5OA1 - chains B and J of the 34 polymer chains in the assembly; structure by electron microscopy, 4.40 A resolution (low resolution: residue-level contacts below are approximate; hydrogen-bond / salt-bridge calls are withheld).

Chain B:
Protein: DNA-directed RNA polymerase I subunit RPA135
From: Saccharomyces cerevisiae S288C
Notes: EC 2.7.7.6
Reference sequence: P22138 (RPA2_YEAST); residue numbers follow UniProt; this construct covers 1-1203
Sequence (1203 residues; each row starts with the number of its first residue):
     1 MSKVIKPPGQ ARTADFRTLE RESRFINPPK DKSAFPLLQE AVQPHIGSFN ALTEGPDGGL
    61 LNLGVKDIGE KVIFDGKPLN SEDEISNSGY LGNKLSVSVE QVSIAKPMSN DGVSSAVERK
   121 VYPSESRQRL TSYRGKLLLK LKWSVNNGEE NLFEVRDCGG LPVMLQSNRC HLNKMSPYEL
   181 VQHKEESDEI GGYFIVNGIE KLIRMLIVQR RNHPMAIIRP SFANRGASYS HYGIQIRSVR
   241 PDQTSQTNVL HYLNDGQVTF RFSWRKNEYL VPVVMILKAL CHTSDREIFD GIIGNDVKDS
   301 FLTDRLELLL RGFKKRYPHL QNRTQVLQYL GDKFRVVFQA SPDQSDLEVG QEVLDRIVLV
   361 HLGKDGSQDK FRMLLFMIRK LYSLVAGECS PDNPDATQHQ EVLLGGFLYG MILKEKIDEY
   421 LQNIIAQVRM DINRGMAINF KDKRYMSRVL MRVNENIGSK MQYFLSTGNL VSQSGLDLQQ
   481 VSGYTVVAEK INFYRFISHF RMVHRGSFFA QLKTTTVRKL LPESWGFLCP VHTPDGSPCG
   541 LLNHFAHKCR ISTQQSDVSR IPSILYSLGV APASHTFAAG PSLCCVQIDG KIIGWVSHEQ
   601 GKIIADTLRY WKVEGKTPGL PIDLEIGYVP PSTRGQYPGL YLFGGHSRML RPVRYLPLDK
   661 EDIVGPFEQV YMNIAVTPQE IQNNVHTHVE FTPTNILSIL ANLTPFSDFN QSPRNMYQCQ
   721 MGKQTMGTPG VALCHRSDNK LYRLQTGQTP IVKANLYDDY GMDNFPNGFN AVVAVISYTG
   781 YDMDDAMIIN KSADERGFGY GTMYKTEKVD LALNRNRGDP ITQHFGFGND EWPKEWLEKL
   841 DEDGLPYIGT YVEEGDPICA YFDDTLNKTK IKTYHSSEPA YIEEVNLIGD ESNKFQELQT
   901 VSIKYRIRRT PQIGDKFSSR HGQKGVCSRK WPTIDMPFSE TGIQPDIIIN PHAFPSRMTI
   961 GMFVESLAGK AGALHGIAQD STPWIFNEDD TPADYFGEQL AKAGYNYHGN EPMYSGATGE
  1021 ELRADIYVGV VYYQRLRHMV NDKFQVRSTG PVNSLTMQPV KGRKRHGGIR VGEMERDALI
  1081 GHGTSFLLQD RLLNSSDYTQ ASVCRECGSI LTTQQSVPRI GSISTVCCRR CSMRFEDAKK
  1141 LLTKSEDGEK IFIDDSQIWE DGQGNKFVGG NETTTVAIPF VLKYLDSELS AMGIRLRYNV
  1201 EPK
Disordered / not traced: 1-11, 109-118, 1141-1147
Ion coordination: Zn2+: Cys-1104, Cys-1107, Cys-1128, Cys-1131
UniProt features mapped onto this chain:
  - zinc finger: Cys-1104 to Cys-1131 (C4-type)
  - modified residue: Ser-2 (N-acetylserine), Ser-81 (Phosphoserine), Ser-1156 (Phosphoserine)
  - mutagenesis: Cys-1104 (C1104A: No effect; when associated with A-1107; A-1128 and A-1131), Cys-1107 (C1107A: Lethal. Abolishes recruitment of RPA1 to Pol I. No effect; when associated with A-1104; A-1128 and A-1131), Cys-1127 (C1127R: Responsible of suppression of RPA190-5 and RPA190-1 mutations), Cys-1128 (C1128A: No effect; when associated with A-1104; A-1107 and A-1131), Cys-1131 (C1131A: No effect; when associated with A-1104; A-1107 and A-1128)
From the paper describing this entry:
  - conformationally variable residues (loop rearrangement): Asn-110 to Arg-119

Chain J:
Protein: DNA-directed RNA polymerases I, II, and III subunit RPABC5
From: Saccharomyces cerevisiae S288C
Reference sequence: P22139 (RPAB5_YEAST); residues 1-70 here = UniProt positions 1-70
Sequence (70 residues; row label = number of the first residue in the row):
     1 MIVPVRCFSC GKVVGDKWES YLNLLQEDEL DEGTALSRLG LKRYCCRRMI LTHVDLIEKF
    61 LRYNPLEKRD
Disordered / not traced: 70
Ion coordination: Zn2+: Cys-7, Cys-10, Cys-45, Cys-46
UniProt features mapped onto this chain:
  - binding site (Zn(2+)): Cys-7, Cys-10, Cys-45, Cys-46
  - cross-link: Lys-59 (Glycyl lysine isopeptide (Lys-Gly) (interchain with G-Cter in ubiquitin))

Chain B / chain J interface:
Pairs across the interface (90):
  Phe-16(B) with Glu-32(J); Leu-51(J)
  Thr-18(B) with Glu-32(J)
  Leu-19(B) with Leu-25(J); Gln-26(J)
  Arg-21(B) with His-53(J); Val-54(J)
  Glu-22(B) with Trp-18(J); Val-54(J); Asp-55(J)
  Phe-25(B) with Val-54(J); Asp-55(J); Leu-56(J); Glu-58(J); Arg-62(J)
  Ile-26(B) with Glu-58(J); Arg-62(J)
  Pro-28(B) with Arg-62(J)
  Tyr-178(B) with Arg-62(J)
  Val-181(B) with Arg-62(J); Tyr-63(J)
  Gln-182(B) with Arg-62(J); Arg-69(J)
  Lys-184(B) with Tyr-63(J)
  Glu-185(B) with Tyr-63(J)
  Glu-186(B) with Tyr-63(J)
  Ser-187(B) with Lys-59(J); Tyr-63(J)
  Thr-728(B) with Leu-56(J)
  Gly-730(B) with Phe-60(J)
  Val-731(B) with Leu-56(J); Lys-59(J); Phe-60(J); Tyr-63(J)
  Ala-732(B) with Tyr-63(J)
  Leu-733(B) with Phe-60(J)
  Cys-734(B) with Tyr-63(J); Pro-65(J)
  His-735(B) with Tyr-63(J); Pro-65(J)
  Arg-743(B) with Met-1(J); Phe-60(J)
  Gln-745(B) with Met-1(J)
  Thr-746(B) with Phe-8(J)
  Gln-748(B) with Met-49(J); Thr-52(J); Val-54(J)
  Thr-749(B) with Thr-52(J); Val-54(J)
  Ile-751(B) with Arg-48(J); Thr-52(J)
  Asp-763(B) with Val-54(J)
  Asn-764(B) with Leu-56(J); Lys-59(J)
  Pro-766(B) with Val-54(J); Leu-56(J)
  Asn-770(B) with Arg-48(J); Thr-52(J)
  Ala-771(B) with Arg-48(J)
  Val-772(B) with Ser-9(J); Arg-48(J)
  Ala-793(B) with Phe-8(J)
  Arg-796(B) with Cys-7(J); Phe-8(J); Ser-9(J); Cys-10(J); Gly-11(J)
  Gly-797(B) with Phe-8(J)
  Phe-798(B) with Phe-8(J)
  Thr-941(B) with Arg-43(J)
  Ile-943(B) with Ser-9(J); Arg-43(J); Tyr-44(J); Cys-45(J)
  Gln-944(B) with Ser-9(J)
  Asp-946(B) with Ser-9(J); Arg-48(J)
  Gly-972(B) with Leu-51(J)
  Ala-973(B) with Tyr-44(J); Arg-47(J)
  Leu-974(B) with Tyr-44(J); Arg-47(J)
  His-975(B) with Gly-33(J)
  Gly-976(B) with Glu-32(J); Gly-33(J); Leu-51(J)
  Tyr-1005(B) with Tyr-44(J)
  Glu-1011(B) with Tyr-44(J)
  Val-1028(B) with Tyr-44(J)
  Val-1030(B) with Tyr-44(J)
Interface residues without a listed pair, chain B (54 interface residues in all): Gly-747, Ser-792, Lys-970
Interface residues without a listed pair, chain J (34 interface residues in all): Pro-4, Arg-6, Tyr-21, Leu-22

Summary:
54 residues of chain B and 34 residues of chain J are in contact. Cys-1104(B), Cys-1107(B), Cys-1128(B) and
Cys-1131(B) coordinate Zn2+. Curated annotation (UniProt) lists 5 mutagenesis sites on chain B; 4 Zn2+-binding
residues on chain J. From the paper: conformational variability at Asn-110(B).
Chain B is DNA-directed RNA polymerase I subunit RPA135 and chain J is DNA-directed RNA polymerases I, II, and
III subunit RPABC5, both from Saccharomyces cerevisiae S288C; the structure, RNA polymerase I pre-initiation
complex, was determined by electron microscopy.
